6N9U - chains E and H of the 5 polymer chains in the assembly; structure by electron microscopy, 3.70 A resolution.

# Chain E
Molecule: DNA primase/helicase
From: Enterobacteria phage T7
Notes: EC 2.7.7.-, 3.6.4.12
UniProtKB: P03692 (PRIM_BPT7); residue numbers follow UniProt; this construct covers 1-566
Sequence (566 residues; row label = number of the first residue in the row):
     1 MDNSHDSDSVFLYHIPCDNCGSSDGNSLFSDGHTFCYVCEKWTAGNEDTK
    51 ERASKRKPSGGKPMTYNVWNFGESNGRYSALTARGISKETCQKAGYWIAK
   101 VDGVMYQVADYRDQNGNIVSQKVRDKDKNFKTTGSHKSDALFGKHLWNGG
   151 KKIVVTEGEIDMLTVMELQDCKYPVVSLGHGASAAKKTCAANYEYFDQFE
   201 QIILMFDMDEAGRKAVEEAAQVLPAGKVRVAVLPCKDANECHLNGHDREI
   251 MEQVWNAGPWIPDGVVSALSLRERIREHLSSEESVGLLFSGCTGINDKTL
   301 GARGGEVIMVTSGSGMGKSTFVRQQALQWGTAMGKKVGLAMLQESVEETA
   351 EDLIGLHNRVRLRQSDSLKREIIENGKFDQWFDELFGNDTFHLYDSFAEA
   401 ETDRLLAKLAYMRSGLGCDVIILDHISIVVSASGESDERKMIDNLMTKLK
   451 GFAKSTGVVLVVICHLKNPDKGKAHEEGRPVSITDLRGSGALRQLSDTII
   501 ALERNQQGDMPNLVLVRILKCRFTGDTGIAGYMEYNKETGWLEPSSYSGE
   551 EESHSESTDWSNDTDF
Not modelled in the structure: 1-9, 45-63, 209-218, 261-566
Differences from the reference sequence: engineered mutation Gln343 (Glu in P03692)
Swiss-Prot annotation at these positions:
  - zinc finger: Cys17 to Cys39 (C4-like)
  - region: Glu550 to Phe566 (Binding to viral DNA polymerase)
  - binding site (Zn(2+)): Cys17, Cys20, Cys36, Cys39
  - binding site (Mg(2+)): Glu157, Asp207, Asp237
  - binding site (ATP): Ser312 to Ser319
  - site (dTTP/dATP binding): Arg361, His465, Arg504, Arg522, Tyr535
Ion coordination: Zn2+: Cys17, Cys20, Cys36, Cys39
From the paper describing this entry:
  - binding site for the 6-nt RNA strand: His14, Tyr37
  - binding site for the 44-nt DNA strand: His33
  - specificity-determining residues: His33 (citing earlier work)
  - mutagenesis - E343Q: abolished catalytic activity (citing earlier work)

# Chain H
Molecule: DNA-directed DNA polymerase
From: Enterobacteria phage T7
Notes: EC 2.7.7.7, 3.1.11.-; engineered mutation(s): D5A, E7A
UniProtKB: P00581 (DPOL_BPT7); residue numbers follow UniProt; this construct covers 1-704
Sequence (704 residues; numbered 1 to 704; the number before each row is that of its first residue):
     1 MIVSDIEANALLESVTKFHCGVIYDYSTAEYVSYRPSDFGAYLDALEAEV
    51 ARGGLIVFHNGHKYDVPALTKLAKLQLNREFHLPRENCIDTLVLSRLIHS
   101 NLKDTDMGLLRSGKLPGKRFGSHALEAWGYRLGEMKGEYKDDFKRMLEEQ
   151 GEEYVDGMEWWNFNEEMMDYNVQDVVVTKALLEKLLSDKHYFPPEIDFTD
   201 VGYTTFWSESLEAVDIEHRAAWLLAKQERNGFPFDTKAIEELYVELAARR
   251 SELLRKLTETFGSWYQPKGGTEMFCHPRTGKPLPKYPRIKTPKVGGIFKK
   301 PKNKAQREGREPCELDTREYVAGAPYTPVEHVVFNPSSRDHIQKKLQEAG
   351 WVPTKYTDKGAPVVDDEVLEGVRVDDPEKQAAIDLIKEYLMIQKRIGQSA
   401 EGDKAWLRYVAEDGKIHGSVNPNGAVTGRATHAFPNLAQIPGVRSPYGEQ
   451 CRAAFGAEHHLDGITGKPWVQAGIDASGLELRCLAHFMARFDNGEYAHEI
   501 LNGDIHTKNQIAAELPTRDNAKTFIYGFLYGAGDEKIGQIVGAGKERGKE
   551 LKKKFLENTPAIAALRESIQQTLVESSQWVAGEQQVKWKRRWIKGLDGRK
   601 VHVRSPHAALNTLLQSAGALICKLWIIKTEEMLVEKGLKHGWDGDFAYMA
   651 WVHDEIQVGCRTEEIAQVVIETAQEAMRWVGDHWNFRCLLDTEGKMGPNW
   701 AICH
Not modelled in the structure: 112-113, 269-325
Swiss-Prot annotation at these positions:
  - binding site (Mg(2+)): Asp5, Glu7, Asp174, Asp475, Ala476, Asp654
  - binding site (substrate): His506, Arg518, Lys522, Tyr526
  - mutagenesis: His123 (H123S: 83% loss of exonuclease activity)
Ion coordination: Mg2+: Asp475, Ala476, Asp654 (together with dTTP)
Residues lining bound ligands: dTTP (TTP): Asp475, Ala476, Ser477, Gly478, Leu479, Glu480, His506, Arg518, Lys522, Tyr526, Tyr530, Asp654

# Interface between chain E and chain H
Contacting residue pairs (24):
  Tyr13(E) - Gly117(H)  hydrogen bond (side chain-backbone)
  Arg77(E) - Lys268(H)
  Lys88(E) - Glu330(H)  salt bridge
  Leu168(E) - Arg250(H)  hydrogen bond (backbone-side chain)
  Leu168(E) - Ser251(H)
  Gln169(E) - Glu401(H)
  Asp170(E) - Arg250(H)
  Asp170(E) - Glu401(H)
  Lys172(E) - Glu401(H)  hydrogen bond (side chain-backbone)
  Lys172(E) - Arg408(H)
  Tyr173(E) - Ala400(H)  hydrogen bond (side chain-backbone)
  Tyr173(E) - Arg408(H)
  His242(E) - Ser251(H)
  His242(E) - Arg255(H)  hydrogen bond (backbone-side chain)
  Asp247(E) - Ser251(H)  hydrogen bond
  Arg248(E) - Val244(H)
  Arg248(E) - Glu245(H)  salt bridge
  Arg248(E) - Ala248(H)
  Met251(E) - Tyr243(H)  hydrophobic
  Met251(E) - Val244(H)
  Glu252(E) - Val244(H)
  Trp255(E) - Glu240(H)
  Trp255(E) - Tyr243(H)  hydrophobic
  Asn256(E) - Lys237(H)
Other interface residues (no listed pair), chain E (18 interface residues in all): Val10, Leu12, Glu89
Other interface residues (no listed pair), chain H (22 interface residues in all): Lys118, Phe120, Ala247, Asn335, Gln393, Asp403, Lys404

# Summary
18 residues of chain E face 22 of chain H across their interface, with 6 hydrogen bonds and 2 salt bridges.
Polar pairs include Lys88(E)-Glu330(H), Arg248(E)-Glu245(H) and Tyr13(E)-Gly117(H). Ligands of chain H: dTTP.
From the paper: a binding site for the 6-nt RNA strand at His14(E) and Tyr37(E); E343Q of chain E abolishes
catalytic activity.
Here chain E is DNA primase/helicase and chain H is DNA-directed DNA polymerase, both from Enterobacteria
phage T7. Entry 6N9U (Structure of bacteriophage T7 lagging-strand DNA polymerase (D5A/E7A) interacting with
primase domains of two gp4 subunits ...) was determined by electron microscopy (same publication as 6N7I,
6N7N, 6N7S, 6N7T, 6N7V, 6N7W and 3 further entries).
